6XJD - chains A and J of the 12 polymer chains in the assembly; structure by electron microscopy, 6.80 A resolution (low resolution: residue-level contacts below are approximate; hydrogen-bond / salt-bridge calls are withheld).

# Chain A
Protein: Histone H3.2
Source organism: Homo sapiens
Reference sequence: Q71DI3 (H32_HUMAN); residues 1-135 here correspond to UniProt positions 2-136 (UniProt number = residue number + 1)
Amino-acid sequence (135 residues; numbered 1 to 135; the number before each row is that of its first residue):
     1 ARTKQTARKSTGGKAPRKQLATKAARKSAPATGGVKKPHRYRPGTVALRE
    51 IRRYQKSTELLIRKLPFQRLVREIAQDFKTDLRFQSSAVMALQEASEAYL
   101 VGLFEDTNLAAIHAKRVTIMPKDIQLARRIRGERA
Not modelled in the structure: 1-36, 135
Sequence notes: conflict Ala110 (Cys111 in Q71DI3)
UniProt features mapped onto this chain:
  - modified residue: Arg2 (Asymmetric dimethylarginine), Thr3 (Phosphothreonine), Lys4 (Allysine), Gln5 (5-glutamyl dopamine), Thr6 (Phosphothreonine), Arg8 (Citrulline), Lys9 (N6,N6,N6-trimethyllysine), Ser10 (ADP-ribosylserine), Thr11 (Phosphothreonine), Lys14 (N6-(2-hydroxyisobutyryl)lysine), Arg17 (Asymmetric dimethylarginine), Lys18 (N6-(2-hydroxyisobutyryl)lysine), Lys23 (N6-(2-hydroxyisobutyryl)lysine), Arg26 (Citrulline), Lys27 (N6,N6,N6-trimethyllysine), Ser28 (ADP-ribosylserine), Lys36 (N6,N6,N6-trimethyllysine), Lys37 (N6-methyllysine), Tyr41 (Phosphotyrosine), Lys56 (N6,N6,N6-trimethyllysine) and 8 more in UniProt
  - lipidation: Lys18 (N6-decanoyllysine)

# Chain J
Molecule: 147-nt DNA strand
Sequence (147 nucleotides; each row starts with the number of its first residue; numbering starts at 0):
     0 ACAGGATGTATATATCTGACACGTGCCTGGAGACTAGGGAGTAATCCCCT
    50 TGGCGGTTAAAACGCGGGGGACAGCGCGTACGTGCGTTTAAGCGGTGCTA
   100 GAGCTGTCTACGACCAATTGAGCGGCCTCGGCACCGGGATTCTCCAG
Not modelled in the structure: 0, 146

# How chain A and chain J interact
Residue-residue contacts (24):
  His39(A) with DG4(J); DA5(J); DG83(J)
  Arg40(A) with DG81(J); DT82(J); DG83(J)
  Tyr41(A) with DT6(J); DT82(J); DG83(J)
  Arg42(A) with DT82(J)
  Pro43(A) with DG81(J); DT82(J)
  Gly44(A) with DT82(J)
  Thr45(A) with DT82(J)
  Val46(A) with DT82(J)
  Arg49(A) with DG7(J); DT8(J)
  Lys56(A) with DA9(J)
  Arg63(A) with DA90(J)
  Lys64(A) with DG91(J)
  Leu65(A) with DA90(J); DG91(J)
  Pro66(A) with DA90(J)
  Arg69(A) with DA90(J)
Also at the interface, not in a pair above, chain A (17 interface residues in all): Ala47, Ile62

# In short
The interface between chain A and chain J involves 17 residues on one side and 11 on the other.
Here chain A is Histone H3.2 (Homo sapiens) and chain J is a 147-nt DNA strand. Entry 6XJD (Two mouse cGAS
catalytic domain binding to human assembled nucleosome) was determined by electron microscopy (same
publication as 6X59 and 6X5A).
